Entry 8TB9 (electron microscopy, 4.00 A resolution); this record covers chains J and T of the 17 polymer chains in the assembly.

Chain J:
Protein: Histone H4
From: Xenopus laevis
Reference sequence: P62799 (H4_XENLA); residues 0-102 here correspond to UniProt positions 1-103 (UniProt number = residue number + 1)
Sequence (106 residues; each row starts with the number of its first residue; numbering starts at 0):
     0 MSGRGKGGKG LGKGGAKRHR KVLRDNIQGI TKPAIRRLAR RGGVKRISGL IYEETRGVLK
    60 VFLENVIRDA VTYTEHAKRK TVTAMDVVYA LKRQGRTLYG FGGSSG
Unresolved in the structure: 0-19, 103-105
Sequence notes: expression tag (103-105)
UniProt features mapped onto this chain:
  - DNA-binding region: Lys16 to Lys20
  - modified residue: Ser1 (N-acetylserine), Arg3 (Asymmetric dimethylarginine), Lys5 (N6-(2-hydroxyisobutyryl)lysine), Lys8 (N6-(2-hydroxyisobutyryl)lysine), Lys12 (N6-(2-hydroxyisobutyryl)lysine), Lys16 (N6-(2-hydroxyisobutyryl)lysine), Lys20 (N6,N6,N6-trimethyllysine), Lys31 (N6-(2-hydroxyisobutyryl)lysine), Lys44 (N6-(2-hydroxyisobutyryl)lysine), Ser47 (Phosphoserine), Tyr51 (Phosphotyrosine), Lys59 (N6-(2-hydroxyisobutyryl)lysine), Lys77 (N6-(2-hydroxyisobutyryl)lysine), Lys79 (N6-(2-hydroxyisobutyryl)lysine), Tyr88 (Phosphotyrosine), Lys91 (N6-(2-hydroxyisobutyryl)lysine)
  - cross-link (Glycyl lysine isopeptide (Lys-Gly)): Lys31 (interchain with G-Cter in UFM1), Lys91 (interchain with G-Cter in ubiquitin)

Chain T:
Molecule: 215-nt DNA strand
Sequence (215 nucleotides; numbered 6 to 220; the number before each row is that of its first residue):
     6 GACTGTGTGC CCGTCAGACG CTGCGCCGCC GGCGGCCGGA GAATCCCGGT GCCGAGGCCG
    66 CCCTATTGGT CGTAGACAGC CCCAGCACCG CCTAAACGCA CGTACGCGCC GTCCCCCGCG
   126 TTTTAACCGC CAAGGGGATT ACCCCCCAGT CCCCAGGCAC GTGCCAGATA TATACATCCC
   186 GTACGCACGC ACATCATTCG ATCGGAGCTC CCGAT
Unresolved in the structure: 6-14, 208-220

How chain J and chain T interact:
Contacting residue pairs - 16 pairs, chain J then chain T:
  Lys20(J) with DT129(T), salt bridge to the phosphate; DA130(T), phosphate contact
  Val21(J) with DA130(T), phosphate contact
  Arg35(J) with DC122(T), salt bridge to the phosphate
  Lys44(J) with DC122(T), phosphate contact
  Arg45(J) with DC121(T), sugar contact; DC122(T), phosphate contact
  Ile46(J) with DC121(T), sugar contact; DC122(T), hydrogen bond to the phosphate
  Ser47(J) with DC121(T), hydrogen bond to the phosphate
  Gly48(J) with DC121(T), hydrogen bond to the phosphate
  Arg78(J) with DG142(T), phosphate contact; DA143(T), phosphate contact
  Lys79(J) with DG141(T), salt bridge to the phosphate; DG142(T), hydrogen bond to the phosphate
  Thr80(J) with DG142(T), hydrogen bond to the phosphate
Interface residues without a listed pair, chain J (12 interface residues in all): Arg39
Interface residues without a listed pair, chain T (9 interface residues in all): DG123, DA131

Summary:
The interface between chain J and chain T involves 12 residues on one side and 9 on the other, with 5 hydrogen
bonds and 3 salt bridges. Polar contacts include Ile46(J)-DC122(T), Ser47(J)-DC121(T) and Gly48(J)-DC121(T).
Curated annotation (UniProt) lists a DNA-binding region on chain J.
Chain J is Histone H4 (Xenopus laevis) and chain T is a 215-nt DNA strand; the structure, PRC2-J119-450
monomer bound to H1-nucleosome, was determined by electron microscopy, deposited together with 8T9G and 8TAS.
